PDB entry 5W7G | electron microscopy, 4.50 A resolution (low resolution: residue-level contacts below are approximate; hydrogen-bond / salt-bridge calls are withheld) | chains M and q of the 44 polymer chains in the assembly

Chain M:
Molecule: ORF140
Source organism: Acidianus filamentous virus 1
UniProt: Q70LC6 (Y140_AFV1Y); numbering as in UniProt (aligned over 1-140)
Amino-acid sequence (140 residues; each row starts with the number of its first residue):
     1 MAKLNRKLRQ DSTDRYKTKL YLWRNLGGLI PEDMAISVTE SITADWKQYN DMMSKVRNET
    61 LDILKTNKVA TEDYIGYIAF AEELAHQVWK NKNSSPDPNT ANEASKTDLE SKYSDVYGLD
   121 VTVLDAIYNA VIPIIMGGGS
Disordered / not traced: 1-5, 137-140

Chain q:
Molecule: 252-nt DNA strand
Source organism: Acidianus filamentous virus 1
Sequence (252 nucleotides; row label = number of the first residue in the row):
     1 ATATATATAT ATATATATAT ATATATATAT ATATATATAT ATATATATAT ATATATATAT
    61 ATATATATAT ATATATATAT ATATATATAT ATATATATAT ATATATATAT ATATATATAT
   121 ATATATATAT ATATATATAT ATATATATAT ATATATATAT ATATATATAT ATATATATAT
   181 ATATATATAT ATATATATAT ATATATATAT ATATATATAT ATATATATAT ATATATATAT
   241 ATATATATAT AT

How chain M and chain q interact:
Contacting residue pairs - 25 pairs, chain M then chain q:
  Arg-15(M) with DT162(q); DA163(q)
  Tyr-16(M) with DA173(q); DT174(q)
  Trp-23(M) with DA175(q); DT176(q)
  Arg-24(M) with DT174(q); DA175(q)
  Ser-41(M) with DT174(q)
  Ala-44(M) with DA173(q)
  Asp-45(M) with DT172(q); DA173(q)
  Gln-48(M) with DT172(q); DA173(q)
  Tyr-49(M) with DA171(q); DT172(q)
  Ile-75(M) with DT168(q); DA169(q)
  Ala-79(M) with DT170(q)
  Glu-82(M) with DA171(q)
  His-86(M) with DA171(q); DT172(q)
  Tyr-113(M) with DT170(q)
  Ile-135(M) with DT172(q); DA173(q)
Interface residues without a listed pair, chain M (18 interface residues in all): Leu-20, Glu-83, Met-136

In short:
The interface between chain M and chain q involves 18 residues on one side and 11 on the other.
Chain M is ORF140 and chain q is a 252-nt DNA strand, both from Acidianus filamentous virus 1; the structure,
An envelope of a filamentous hyperthermophilic virus carries lipids in a horseshoe conformation, was
determined by electron microscopy.
